PDB entry 9GCN | X-ray diffraction, 3.00 A resolution | chains D and Z

[Chain D]
Molecule: Protein. Variable Domain of Heavy-Chain only Antibodies (VHH)
Organism: Vicugna pacos
Notes: antibody fragment or engineered binder
Sequence (123 residues; row label = number of the first residue in the row; a row labelled like 82A-82C holds insertion residues (82A, then the next letters in order)):
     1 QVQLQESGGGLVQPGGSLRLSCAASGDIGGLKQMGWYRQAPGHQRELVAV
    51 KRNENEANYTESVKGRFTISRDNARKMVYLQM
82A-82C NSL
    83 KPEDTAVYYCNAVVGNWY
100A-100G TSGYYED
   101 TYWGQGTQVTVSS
Not modelled in the structure: 113
Disulfide bonds: Cys22-Cys92

[Chain Z]
Molecule: Alpha-cobratoxin
Organism: Naja kaouthia
Reference sequence: P01391 (3L21_NAJKA); residue numbers follow UniProt; this construct covers 1-71
Sequence (71 residues; numbered 1 to 71; the number before each row is that of its first residue):
     1 IRCFITPDITSKDCPNGHVCYTKTWCDAFCSIRGKRVDLGCAATCPTVKT
    51 GVDIQCCSTDNCNPFPTRKRP
Not modelled in the structure: 67-71
Disulfide bonds: Cys3-Cys20, Cys14-Cys41, Cys26-Cys30, Cys45-Cys56, Cys57-Cys62
UniProt features mapped onto this chain:
  - site: Lys23 (Binds to Torpedo AChR), Trp25 (Binds to both neuronal alpha-7/CHRNA7 and Torpedo AChRs), Asp27 (Binds to both neuronal alpha-7/CHRNA7 and Torpedo AChRs), Ala28 (Binds to alpha-7/CHRNA7 AChR), Phe29 (Binds to both neuronal alpha-7/CHRNA7 and Torpedo AChRs), Arg33 (Binds to both neuronal alpha-7/CHRNA7 and Torpedo AChRs), Lys35 (Binds to alpha-7/CHRNA7 AChR), Arg36 (Binds to both neuronal alpha-7/CHRNA7 and Torpedo AChRs, may be important for inhibition of GABA(A) receptors), Lys49 (Binds to Torpedo AChR), Phe65 (Binds to both neuronal alpha-7/CHRNA7 and Torpedo AChRs)

[How chain D and chain Z interact]
Pairs across the interface - 24 pairs, chain D then chain Z:
  Gln1(D) with Asp27(Z); Ala28(Z)
  Asp27(D) with Trp25(Z); Arg36(Z), salt bridge
  Asn98(D) with Arg36(Z)
  Trp99(D) with Pro7(Z), hydrogen bond (side chain-backbone); Ile9(Z); Arg36(Z); Val37(Z), hydrogen bond (backbone-backbone); Phe65(Z), hydrophobic
  Tyr100(D) with Asp27(Z), hydrogen bond; Phe29(Z); Arg33(Z); Gly34(Z); Lys35(Z); Arg36(Z); Val37(Z); Phe65(Z)
  Thr100A(D) with Lys35(Z), hydrogen bond (backbone-backbone); Val37(Z)
  Ser100B(D) with Arg33(Z), hydrogen bond (side chain-backbone)
  Tyr100E(D) with Arg33(Z)
  Asp100G(D) with Phe29(Z); Arg33(Z), salt bridge
Interface residues without a listed pair, chain D (10 interface residues in all): Tyr102
Interface residues without a listed pair, chain Z (14 interface residues in all): Thr6, Pro66

[In short]
10 residues of chain D and 14 residues of chain Z are in contact, with 5 hydrogen bonds and 2 salt bridges.
Polar pairs include Asp27(D)-Arg36(Z), Asp100G(D)-Arg33(Z) and Trp99(D)-Pro7(Z).
Here chain D is Protein. Variable Domain of Heavy-Chain only Antibodies (VHH) (Vicugna pacos) and chain Z is
Alpha-cobratoxin (Naja kaouthia). Entry 9GCN (Co-crystal VHH (TPL1158_01_C09) - alpha-cobratoxin (Naja
kaouthia)) was determined by X-ray diffraction.
